PDB entry 7V9C | electron microscopy, 4.50 A resolution (low resolution: residue-level contacts below are approximate; hydrogen-bond / salt-bridge calls are withheld) | chains I and G of the 18 polymer chains in the assembly

Chain I:
Molecule: 275-nt DNA strand
Source organism: Homo sapiens
Sequence (275 nucleotides; numbered 1 to 275; the number before each row is that of its first residue):
     1 GGGTTAGGGT TAGGGTTAGG GTTAGGGTTA GGGTTAGGGT TAGGGTTAGG GTTAGGGTTA
    61 GGGTTAGGGT TAGGGTTAGG GTTAGGGTTA GGGTTAGGGT TAGGGTTAGG GTTAGGGTTA
   121 GGGTTAGGGT TAGGGTTAGG GTTAGGGTTA GGGTTAGGGT TAGGGTTAGG GTTAGGGTTA
   181 GGGTTAGGGT TAGGGTTAGG GTTAGGGTTA GGGTTAGGGT TAGGGTTAGG GTTAGGGTTA
   241 GGGTTAGGGT TAGGGTTAGG GTTAGGGTTA GGGTT
Disordered / not traced: 274-275

Chain G:
Molecule: Histone H2A type 1-B/E
Source organism: Homo sapiens
Reference sequence: P04908 (H2A1B_HUMAN); residues 0-129 here correspond to UniProt positions 1-130 (UniProt number = residue number + 1)
Chain sequence (130 residues; numbered 0 to 129; the number before each row is that of its first residue; numbering starts at 0):
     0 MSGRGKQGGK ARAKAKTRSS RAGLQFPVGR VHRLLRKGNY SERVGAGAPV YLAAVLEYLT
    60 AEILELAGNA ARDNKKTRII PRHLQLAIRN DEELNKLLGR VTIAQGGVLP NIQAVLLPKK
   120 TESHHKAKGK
Disordered / not traced: 0-13, 119-129
Curated features (UniProtKB/Swiss-Prot):
  - modified residue: Ser1 (N-acetylserine), Arg3 (Citrulline), Lys5 (N6-(2-hydroxyisobutyryl)lysine), Lys9 (N6-(2-hydroxyisobutyryl)lysine), Lys13 (N6-(beta-hydroxybutyryl)lysine), Lys36 (N6-(2-hydroxyisobutyryl)lysine), Lys74 (N6-(2-hydroxyisobutyryl)lysine), Lys75 (N6-(2-hydroxyisobutyryl)lysine), Lys95 (N6-(2-hydroxyisobutyryl)lysine), Gln104 (N5-methylglutamine), Lys118 (N6-(2-hydroxyisobutyryl)lysine), Lys119 (N6-crotonyllysine), Thr120 (Phosphothreonine), Lys125 (N6-crotonyllysine)
  - cross-link (Glycyl lysine isopeptide (Lys-Gly)): Lys13 (interchain with G-Cter in ubiquitin), Lys15 (interchain with G-Cter in ubiquitin), Lys119 (interchain with G-Cter in ubiquitin)

Chain I / chain G interface:
Contacting residue pairs (11):
  DG241(I) with Arg42(G); Ala45(G)
  DG242(I) with Glu41(G); Arg42(G); Val43(G)
  DT251(I) with Arg29(G)
  DG260(I) with Thr76(G); Arg77(G)
  DG261(I) with Lys75(G); Thr76(G)
  DT262(I) with Lys75(G)
Interface residues without a listed pair, chain I (7 interface residues in all): DA252
Interface residues without a listed pair, chain G (10 interface residues in all): His31, Gly44

Overview:
The interface between chain I and chain G involves 7 residues on one side and 10 on the other.
Chain I is a 275-nt DNA strand and chain G is Histone H2A type 1-B/E, both from Homo sapiens; the structure,
Telomeric Dinucleosome in open state, was determined by electron microscopy together with 7V90, 7V96, 7V9J,
7V9K, 7V9S and 7VA4 from the same study.
